Entry 6WJ1 (X-ray diffraction, 3.50 A resolution); this record covers chains B and I of the 12 polymer chains in the assembly.

Chain B:
Name: Hemagglutinin HA2 chain
From: Influenza A virus
UniProtKB: A0A3S5H8L7 (A0A3S5H8L7_9INFA); residues 1-175 here correspond to UniProt positions 345-519 (UniProt number = residue number + 344)
Chain sequence (175 residues; each row starts with the number of its first residue):
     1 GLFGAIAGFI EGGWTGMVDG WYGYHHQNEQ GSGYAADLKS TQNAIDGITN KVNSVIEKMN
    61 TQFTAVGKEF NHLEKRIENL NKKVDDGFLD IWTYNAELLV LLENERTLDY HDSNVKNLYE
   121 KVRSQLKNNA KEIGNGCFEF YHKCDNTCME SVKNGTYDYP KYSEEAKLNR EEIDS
Sequence notes: conflict Gly47 (Glu391 in A0A3S5H8L7), Ile77 (Val421 in A0A3S5H8L7), Ser175 (Gly519 in A0A3S5H8L7)
Disulfide bonds: Cys144-Cys148
Covalent attachments: N-acetylglucosamine (NAG) linked to Asn154
Reported in the primary citation:
  - mutagenesis - L38Q: unchanged binding to clonotype B

Chain I:
Name: Fab 54-4H03 light chain
From: Homo sapiens
Notes: antibody fragment or engineered binder
Chain sequence (216 residues; numbered 1 to 214 plus 2 insertion-coded residues; the number before each row is that of its first residue):
     1 EIVLTQSPGT LSLSPGDSAT LSCRASQSVA
   30A S
    31 SYLAWYQQKP GQSPRLLIYA TINRAADIPD RFSGSGSGTD FALTISRLEP EDFAVYYCQQ
    91 FDSSS
   95A M
    96 YTFGQGTKLE ITRTVAAPSV FIFPPSDEQL KSGTASVVCL LNNFYPREAK VQWKVDNALQ
   156 SGNSQESVTE QDSKDSTYSL SSTLTLSKAD YEKHKLYACE VTHQGLSSPV TKSFNRGEC
Disordered / not traced: 214
Disulfide bonds: Cys23-Cys88, Cys134-Cys194

Chain B / chain I interface:
Contacting residue pairs - 16 pairs, chain B then chain I:
  Asp19(B) with Tyr32(I), hydrogen bond (backbone-side chain); Phe91(I)
  Gly20(B) with Tyr32(I)
  Ala36(B) with Ser93(I), hydrogen bond (backbone-side chain)
  Leu38(B) with Tyr32(I); Phe91(I); Asp92(I); Ser93(I)
  Thr41(B) with Tyr32(I)
  Gln42(B) with Ala30(I); Ser30A(I), hydrogen bond; Ser31(I), hydrogen bond; Tyr32(I)
  Ile45(B) with Ser31(I)
  Asp46(B) with Ser30A(I)
  Glu150(B) with Ser94(I)
Other interface residues (no listed pair), chain B (10 interface residues in all): Ala35
Interface features reported in the paper:
  - hot spots on chain B (mutagenesis) - L38Q: decreased binding to clonotype A

Overview:
10 residues of chain B and 8 residues of chain I are in contact; the contacts include 4 hydrogen bonds. Among
the polar pairs are Asp19(B)-Tyr32(I), Ala36(B)-Ser93(I) and Gln42(B)-Ser30A(I). Covalently linked
N-acetylglucosamine: at Asn154(B). From the paper: L38Q of chain B reduces binding to clonotype A; L38Q of
chain B leaves binding to clonotype B unchanged.
Chain B is Hemagglutinin HA2 chain (Influenza A virus) and chain I is Fab 54-4H03 light chain (Homo sapiens);
the structure, Crystal structure of Fab 54-4H03 bound to H1 influenza hemagglutinin, was determined by X-ray
diffraction, deposited together with 6WIZ and 6WJ0.
